8E9G - chains G and F of the 15 polymer chains in the assembly; structure by electron microscopy, 2.60 A resolution.

== Chain G ==
Protein: NADH-quinone oxidoreductase subunit G
Source organism: Mycolicibacterium smegmatis MC2 155
Notes: EC 7.1.1.-
UniProt: A0QU30 (A0QU30_MYCS2); numbering as in UniProt (aligned over 1-794)
Amino-acid sequence (794 residues; row label = number of the first residue in the row):
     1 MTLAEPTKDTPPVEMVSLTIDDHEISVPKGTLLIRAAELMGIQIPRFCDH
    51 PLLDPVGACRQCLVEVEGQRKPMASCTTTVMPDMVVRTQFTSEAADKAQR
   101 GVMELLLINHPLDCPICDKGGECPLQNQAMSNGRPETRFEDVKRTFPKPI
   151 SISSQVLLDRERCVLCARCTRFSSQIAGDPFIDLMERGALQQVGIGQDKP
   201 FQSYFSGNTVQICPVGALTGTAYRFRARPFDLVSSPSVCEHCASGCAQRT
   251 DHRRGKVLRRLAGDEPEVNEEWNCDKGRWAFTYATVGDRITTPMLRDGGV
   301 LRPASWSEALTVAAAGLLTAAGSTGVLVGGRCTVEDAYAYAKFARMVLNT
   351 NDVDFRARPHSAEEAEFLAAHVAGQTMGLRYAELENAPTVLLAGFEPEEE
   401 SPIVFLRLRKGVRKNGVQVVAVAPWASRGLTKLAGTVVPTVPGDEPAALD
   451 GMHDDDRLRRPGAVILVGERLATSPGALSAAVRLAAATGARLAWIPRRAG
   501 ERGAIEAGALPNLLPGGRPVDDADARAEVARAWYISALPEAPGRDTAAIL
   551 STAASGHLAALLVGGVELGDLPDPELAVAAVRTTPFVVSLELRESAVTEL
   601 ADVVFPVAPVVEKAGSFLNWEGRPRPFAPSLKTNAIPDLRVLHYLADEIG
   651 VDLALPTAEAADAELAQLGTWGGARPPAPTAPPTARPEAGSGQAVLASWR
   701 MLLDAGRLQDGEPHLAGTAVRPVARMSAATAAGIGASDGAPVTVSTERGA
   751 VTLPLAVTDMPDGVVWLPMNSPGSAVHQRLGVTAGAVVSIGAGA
Unresolved in the structure: 1-12, 793-794
Metal / ion sites: 2Fe-2S cluster Fe: Cys-48, Cys-59, Cys-62, Cys-76; 4Fe-4S cluster Fe site 1: His-110, Cys-114, Cys-117, Cys-123; 4Fe-4S cluster Fe site 2: Cys-163, Cys-166, Cys-169, Cys-213; 4Fe-4S cluster Fe site 3: Cys-239, Cys-242, Cys-246, Cys-274
Small-molecule neighbours:
  - 2Fe-2S cluster (FES): Arg-46, Phe-47, Cys-48, Asp-49, Gly-57, Ala-58, Cys-59, Arg-60, Gln-61, Cys-62, Ala-74, Cys-76
  - GTP (guanosine-5'-triphosphate): Lys-276, Arg-331, Tyr-340, Arg-497, Arg-498, Gly-564, Gly-565, Val-566, Glu-567, Asp-570, Leu-590, Glu-591, Leu-592, Arg-593, Val-607, Ala-608, Lys-613, Asp-638, Arg-700, Gly-706, Arg-707, Leu-708
  - 4Fe-4S cluster (SF4), molecule 1: His-110, Pro-111, Asp-113, Cys-114, Cys-117, Lys-119, Gly-120, Cys-123, Leu-125, Gln-126, Arg-162, Val-215, Gly-216
  - 4Fe-4S cluster (SF4), molecule 2: Leu-158, Cys-163, Val-164, Leu-165, Cys-166, Ala-167, Arg-168, Cys-169, Val-193, Ile-212, Cys-213, Pro-214, Val-215, Ala-217, Leu-218
  - 4Fe-4S cluster (SF4), molecule 3: Cys-239, His-241, Cys-242, Ser-244, Gly-245, Cys-246, Gln-248, Asn-273, Cys-274, Lys-276, Gly-277, Pro-402, Ile-403

== Chain F ==
Protein: NADH-quinone oxidoreductase subunit F
Source organism: Mycolicibacterium smegmatis MC2 155
Notes: EC 7.1.1.-
UniProt: A0QU31 (A0QU31_MYCS2); residues 1-443 here = UniProt positions 1-443
Amino-acid sequence (443 residues; row label = number of the first residue in the row):
     1 MTPLTPVLSRFWDEPEPWTLETYRRHDGYQGLQRALSMGPDDVIAFVKDS
    51 GLRGRGGAGFPTGTKWSFIPQERGDQPAGGPAAKPHYLVINADESEPGTC
   101 KDIPLLLTTPHFLVEGAIIAAYAIRARHAFIYVRGEVLPVLRRLQAAVAE
   151 AYAAGYLGTDIMGSGFDLDLIVHAGAGAYICGEETALLDSLEGRRGQPRL
   201 RPPFPAVAGLYACPTVVNNVESIASVPPIMVNGVDWFRSMGSEKSPGFTL
   251 YSLSGHVTRPGQYEAPLGITLRELLEYAGGVRAGHQLKFWTPGGSSTPLL
   301 TAEHLDVPLDYEGMASVGSMLGTKALQIFDETTCVVRAVRRWTQFYAHES
   351 CGKCTPCREGTYWLAQIYARLENGAGTEADIDKLLDISDNIFGKSFCALG
   401 DGAASPIMSSIKHFRDEYVAHLDGGCPFDPHASTLMATEGAGV
Unresolved in the structure: 1, 437-443
Metal / ion sites: Zn2+: Cys-334, Glu-372, His-421, Cys-426; 4Fe-4S cluster Fe: Cys-351, Cys-354, Cys-357, Cys-397
Small-molecule neighbours:
  - FMN (flavin mononucleotide): Gly-54, Arg-55, Gly-56, Gly-57, Ala-58, Phe-60, Lys-65, Asn-91, Asp-93, Glu-94, Ser-95, Tyr-179, Ile-180, Gly-182, Glu-183, Glu-184, Val-217, Asn-218, Asn-219, Ser-222, Ala-398, Leu-399
  - 4Fe-4S cluster (SF4): Ile-180, Pro-198, Ser-350, Cys-351, Gly-352, Lys-353, Cys-354, Cys-357, Arg-358, Ser-395, Phe-396, Cys-397, Leu-399, Gly-400

== Chain G / chain F interface ==
Contacting residue pairs (62):
  Pro-55(G) with Leu-200(F)
  Val-56(G) with Leu-200(F); Lys-353(F); Phe-396(F)
  Gly-57(G) with Phe-396(F)
  Ala-58(G) with Lys-353(F); Cys-354(F); Thr-355(F)
  Cys-59(G) with Thr-355(F), hydrogen bond (backbone-side chain); Pro-356(F)
  Arg-60(G) with Cys-354(F); Pro-356(F); Lys-394(F), hydrogen bond (side chain-backbone); Phe-396(F)
  Leu-63(G) with Lys-394(F)
  Lys-71(G) with Gly-393(F)
  Pro-72(G) with Gly-393(F); Lys-394(F)
  Thr-77(G) with Leu-200(F)
  Ala-98(G) with Lys-394(F)
  Gly-101(G) with Asn-390(F)
  Leu-105(G) with Pro-356(F), hydrophobic; Glu-359(F); Gly-360(F); Trp-363(F), hydrophobic
  Leu-106(G) with Thr-355(F)
  Ile-108(G) with Glu-359(F); Trp-363(F), hydrophobic
  Asn-109(G) with Tyr-362(F)
  Arg-138(G) with Trp-363(F); Lys-383(F), hydrogen bond (backbone-side chain); Asp-386(F)
  Phe-139(G) with Trp-363(F); Gln-366(F)
  Asp-141(G) with Trp-363(F), hydrogen bond; Gln-366(F); Ile-367(F); Arg-370(F), salt bridge
  Val-142(G) with Tyr-362(F), hydrogen bond (backbone-side chain); Gln-366(F), hydrogen bond (backbone-side chain)
  Lys-143(G) with Tyr-362(F)
  Arg-144(G) with Tyr-362(F), hydrogen bond (backbone-side chain)
  Val-164(G) with Arg-358(F)
  Leu-165(G) with Arg-358(F)
  Leu-184(G) with Arg-195(F), hydrogen bond (backbone-side chain)
  Met-185(G) with Arg-195(F)
  Glu-186(G) with Arg-195(F), hydrogen bond (backbone-side chain)
  Arg-187(G) with Gly-177(F), hydrogen bond (side chain-backbone); Ala-178(F); His-348(F), hydrogen bond (side chain-backbone); Ser-350(F); Cys-351(F)
  Gly-188(G) with Ser-350(F), hydrogen bond (backbone-backbone); Cys-351(F); Gly-352(F); Arg-358(F)
  Ala-189(G) with Arg-358(F); Tyr-362(F), hydrophobic
  Gln-191(G) with Arg-195(F), hydrogen bond; Gln-197(F), hydrogen bond; Cys-351(F); Gly-352(F), hydrogen bond (side chain-backbone)
Interface residues without a listed pair, chain G (33 interface residues in all): Lys-97, Val-102
Interface residues without a listed pair, chain F (33 interface residues in all): Ala-347, Glu-349, Asp-382, Ile-387, Ile-391, Ser-395

== Summary ==
Chain G and chain F each contribute 33 residues to their interface, with 15 hydrogen bonds and 1 salt bridge.
Polar pairs include Asp-141(G)/Arg-370(F), Cys-59(G)/Thr-355(F) and Arg-60(G)/Lys-394(F). Ligands of chain G:
2Fe-2S cluster, GTP and 3 copies of 4Fe-4S cluster.
Chain G is NADH-quinone oxidoreductase subunit G and chain F is NADH-quinone oxidoreductase subunit F, both
from Mycolicibacterium smegmatis MC2 155; the structure, Mycobacterial respiratory complex I with both quinone
positions modelled, was determined by electron microscopy together with 8E9H and 8E9I from the same study.
